Entry 7SSP (electron microscopy, 3.50 A resolution); this record covers chains A and H of the 8 polymer chains in the assembly.

# Chain A
Name: Ubiquinone biosynthesis protein COQ9, mitochondrial
Source organism: Homo sapiens
UniProt: O75208 (COQ9_HUMAN); residue numbers follow UniProt; this construct covers 1-318
Amino-acid sequence (318 residues; row label = number of the first residue in the row):
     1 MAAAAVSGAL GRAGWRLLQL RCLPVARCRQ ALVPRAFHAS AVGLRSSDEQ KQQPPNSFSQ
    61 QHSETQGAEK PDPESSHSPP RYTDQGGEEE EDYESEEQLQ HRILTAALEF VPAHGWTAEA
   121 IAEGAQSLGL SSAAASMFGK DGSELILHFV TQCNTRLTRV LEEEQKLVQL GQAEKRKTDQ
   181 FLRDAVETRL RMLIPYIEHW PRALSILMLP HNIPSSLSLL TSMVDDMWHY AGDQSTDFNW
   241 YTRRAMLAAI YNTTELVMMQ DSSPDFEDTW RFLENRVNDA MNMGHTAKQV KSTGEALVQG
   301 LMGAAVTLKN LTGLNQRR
Not modelled in the structure: 1-92, 128-140, 285-318
Swiss-Prot annotation at these positions:
  - motif: R16 to A31 (SIFI-degron)
  - binding site (a 1,2-diacylglycero-3-phosphoethanolamine): R244
  - modified residue: K175 (N6-acetyllysine)
  - mutagenesis: L190 (L190E: Impairs interaction with COQ7), M227 (M227E: Impairs interaction with COQ7), D237 (D237K: Impairs interaction with COQ7), W240 (W240D/K: Abolishes interaction with COQ7; W240K: Disrupts the octomeric COQ7:COQ9 complex), Y241 (Y241D/K: Abolishes interaction with COQ7), L256 (L256K: Impairs interaction with COQ7), K288 (K288A: Decreases membrane association; when associated with A-291), V290 (V290A: Significantly decreases membrane association; when associated with A-297; A-298; A-301 and A-302; V290S: Decreases membrane association by more than 60%; when associated with A-297; A-298 ...), K291 (K291A: Decreases membrane association; when associated with A-288), L297 (L297A: Significantly decreases membrane association; when associated with A-290; A-298; A-301 and A-302; L297S: Decreases membrane association by more than 60%; when associated with A-290; A-298 ...), V298 (V298A: Significantly decreases membrane association; when associated with A-290; A-297; A-301 and A-302; V298S: Decreases membrane association by more than 60%; when associated with A-290; A-297 ...), L301 (L301A: Significantly decreases membrane association; when associated with A-290; A-297; A-298 and A-302; L301S: Decreases membrane association by more than 60%; when associated with A-290; A-297 ...), 1 further mutagenesis entry in UniProt

# Chain H
Name: 5-demethoxyubiquinone hydroxylase, mitochondrial
Source organism: Homo sapiens
Notes: EC 1.14.99.60
UniProt: Q99807 (COQ7_HUMAN); numbering as in UniProt (aligned over 1-217)
Amino-acid sequence (217 residues; each row starts with the number of its first residue):
     1 MSCAGAAAAP RLWRLRPGAR RSLSAYGRRT SVRFRSSGMT LDNISRAAVD RIIRVDHAGE
    61 YGANRIYAGQ MAVLGRTSVG PVIQKMWDQE KDHLKKFNEL MVTFRVRPTV LMPLWNVLGF
   121 ALGAGTALLG KEGAMACTVA VEESIAHHYN NQIRTLMEED PEKYEELLQL IKKFRDEELE
   181 HHDIGLDHDA ELAPAYAVLK SIIQAGCRVA IYLSERL
Not modelled in the structure: 1-44, 185-192
Swiss-Prot annotation at these positions:
  - region: R11 to R29 (Required for nuclear localization)
  - binding site (NADH): R51, Y212, R216
  - binding site (Fe cation): E60, E90, H93, E142, E178, H181
  - natural variant: R54 (R54Q: In COQ10D8 and HMNR9; R54W: In HMNR9; uncertain significance), R107 (R107W: In COQ10D8; uncertain significance), L111 (L111P: In COQ10D8), V141 (V141E: In COQ10D8), Y149 (Y149C: In COQ10D8 and HMNR9; uncertain significance), L156 (L156Q: In HMNR9; uncertain significance; L156R: In HMNR9; uncertain significance)
  - mutagenesis: R28 (R28A: Reduces nuclear localization. Increases level of reactive oxygen species (ROS)), R51 (R51A: Loss of function activity; when associated with A-208; A-212 and A-216), E178 (E178K: No detectable ubiquinone is produced), R208 (R208A: Loss of function activity; when associated with A-51; A-212 and A-216), Y212 (Y212A: Loss of function activity; when associated with A-51; A-208 and A-216), R216 (R216A: Loss of function activity; when associated with A-51; A-208 and A-212)

# How chain A and chain H interact
Residue-residue contacts (8; chain A residue first):
  S205(A) - L129(H)
  M208(A) - A124(H)
  M208(A) - G125(H)
  L256(A) - V73(H)  hydrophobic
  Q260(A) - A72(H)
  Q260(A) - V73(H)
  Q260(A) - R76(H)
  S262(A) - R76(H)  hydrogen bond
Interface residues without a listed pair, chain A (6 interface residues in all): L204
Interface residues without a listed pair, chain H (8 interface residues in all): F120, L128

# Overview
The interface between chain A and chain H involves 6 residues on one side and 8 on the other, with 1 hydrogen
bond. The hydrogen-bonded pair is S262(A)-R76(H).
Chain A is Ubiquinone biosynthesis protein COQ9, mitochondrial and chain H is 5-demethoxyubiquinone
hydroxylase, mitochondrial, both from Homo sapiens; the structure, Structure of the human COQ7:COQ9 complex by
single-particle electron cryo-microscopy, unliganded state, was determined by electron microscopy together
with 7SSS from the same study.
